PDB entry 9B3F | electron microscopy, 3.54 A resolution | chains D and A of the 5 polymer chains in the assembly

Chain D:
Molecule: NAP1 isoform 1
Organism: Saccharomyces cerevisiae
UniProt: A0A8H4BY55 (A0A8H4BY55_YEASX); numbering as in UniProt (aligned over 74-365)
Chain sequence (313 residues; row label = number of the first residue in the row):
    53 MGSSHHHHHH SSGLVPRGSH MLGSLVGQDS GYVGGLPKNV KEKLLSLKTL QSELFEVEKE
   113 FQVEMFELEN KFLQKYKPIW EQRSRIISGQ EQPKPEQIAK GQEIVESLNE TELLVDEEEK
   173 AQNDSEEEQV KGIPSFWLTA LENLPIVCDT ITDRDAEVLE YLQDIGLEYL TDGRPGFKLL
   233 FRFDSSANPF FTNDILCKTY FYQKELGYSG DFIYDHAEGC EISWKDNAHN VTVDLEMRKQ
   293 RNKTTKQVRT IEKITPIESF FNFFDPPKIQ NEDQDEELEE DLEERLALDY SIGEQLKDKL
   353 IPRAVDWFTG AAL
Not modelled in the structure: 53-80
Differences from the reference sequence: initiating methionine (53); expression tag (54-73)
What the authors report for this chain:
  - mutagenesis - E194A/D201A/D205A: unchanged binding to KAP114 isoform 1 (chain A)

Chain A:
Molecule: KAP114 isoform 1
Organism: Saccharomyces cerevisiae
UniProt: A0A8H4BZV8 (A0A8H4BZV8_YEASX); numbering as in UniProt (aligned over 1-1004)
Chain sequence (1007 residues; numbered -2 to 1004; the number before each row is that of its first residue; numbers below 1 keep their minus sign (Gly-2 is residue -2)):
    -2 GGSMDINELI IGAQSADKHT REVAETQLLQ WCDSDASQVF KALANVALQH EASLESRQFA
    58 LLSLRKLITM YWSPGFESYR STSNVEIDVK DFIREVLLKL CLNDNENTKI KNGASYCIVQ
   118 ISAVDFPDQW PQLLTVIYDA ISHQHSLNAM SLLNEIYDDV VSEEMFFEGG IGLATMEIVF
   178 KVLNTETSTL IAKIAALKLL KACLLQMSSH NEYDEASRKS FVSQCLATSL QILGQLLTLN
   238 FGNVDVISQL KFKSIIYENL VFIKNDFSRK HFSSELQKQF KIMAIQDLEN VTHINANVET
   298 TESEPLLETV HDCSIYIVEF LTSVCTLQFS VEEMNKIITS LTILCQLSSE TREIWTSDFN
   358 TFVSKETGLA ASYNVRDQAN EFFTSLPNPQ LSLIFKVVSN DIEHSTCNYS TLESLLYLLQ
   418 CILLNDDEIT GENIDQSLQI LIKTLENILV SQEIPELILA RAILTIPRVL DKFIDALPDI
   478 KPLTSAFLAK SLNLALKSDK ELIKSATLIA FTYYCYFAEL DSVLGPEVCS ETQEKVIRII
   538 NQVSSDAEED TNGALMEVLS QVISYNPKEP HSRKEILQAE FHLVFTISSE DPANVQVVVQ
   598 SQECLEKLLD NINMDNYKNY IELCLPSFIN VLDSNNANNY RYSPLLSLVL EFITVFLKKK
   658 PNDGFLPDEI NQYLFEPLAK VLAFSTEDET LQLATEAFSY LIFNTDTRAM EPRLMDIMKV
   718 LERLLSLEVS DSAAMNVGPL VVAIFTRFSK EIQPLIGRIL EAVVVRLIKT QNISTEQNLL
   778 SVLCFLTCND PKQTVDFLSS FQIDNTDALT LVMRKWIEAF EVIRGEKRIK ENIVALSNLF
   838 FLNDKRLQKV VVNGNLIPYE GDLIITRSMA KKMPDRYVQV PLYTKIIKLF VSELSFQSKQ
   898 PNPEQLITSD IKQEVVNANK DDDNDDWEDV DDVLDYDKLK EYIDDDVDEE ADDDSDDITG
   958 LMDVKESVVQ LLVRFFKEVA SKDVSGFHCI YETLSDSERK VLSEALL
Not modelled in the structure: -2 to 3, 13-15, 68-79, 294-301, 896-926, 943-962
Differences from the reference sequence: expression tag (-2 to 0)
What the authors report for this chain:
  - mutagenesis - D928A/D929A, Y939A/D942A: unchanged binding to NAP1 isoform 1 (chain D)

How chain D and chain A interact:
Pairs across the interface (9):
  Arg290(D) - Val927(A)
  Arg290(D) - Asp928(A)  salt bridge
  Arg290(D) - Asp929(A)  salt bridge
  Lys291(D) - Tyr939(A)  hydrogen bond (backbone-side chain)
  Gln292(D) - Val927(A)  hydrogen bond (side chain-backbone)
  Gln292(D) - Asp928(A)
  Gln292(D) - Tyr939(A)
  Arg293(D) - Tyr939(A)
  Arg293(D) - Asp942(A)  salt bridge
The authors on this interface:
  - interface residues, chain D: Arg290(D), Gln292(D)
  - interface residues, chain A: Asp928(A), Asp929(A), Tyr939(A), Asp942(A)

In short:
Chain D and chain A form an interface of 4 and 5 residues respectively, with 2 hydrogen bonds and 3 salt
bridges. Among the polar pairs are Arg290(D)-Asp928(A), Arg290(D)-Asp929(A) and Arg293(D)-Asp942(A). The paper
reports that D928A/D929A and Y939A/D942A of chain A leave binding to NAP1 isoform 1 (chain D) unchanged;
interface residues Arg290(D), Gln292(D) and Asp928(A) among others.
Here chain D is NAP1 isoform 1 and chain A is KAP114 isoform 1, both from Saccharomyces cerevisiae. Entry 9B3F
(Cryo-EM structure of yeast (Nap1)2-H2A-H2B-Kap114) was determined by electron microscopy (same publication as
9B23, 9B31 and 9B3I).
